Entry 5Z3U (electron microscopy, 4.31 A resolution (low resolution: residue-level contacts below are approximate; hydrogen-bond / salt-bridge calls are withheld)); this record covers chains A and I of the 11 polymer chains in the assembly.

[Chain A]
Molecule: Histone H3.2
Source organism: Xenopus laevis
UniProtKB: P84233 (H32_XENLA); residues 1-135 here correspond to UniProt positions 2-136 (UniProt number = residue number + 1)
Sequence (135 residues; numbered 1 to 135; the number before each row is that of its first residue):
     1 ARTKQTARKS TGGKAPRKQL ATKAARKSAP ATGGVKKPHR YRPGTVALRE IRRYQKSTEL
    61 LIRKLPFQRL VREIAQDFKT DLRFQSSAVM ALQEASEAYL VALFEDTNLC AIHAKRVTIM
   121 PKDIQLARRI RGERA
Disordered / not traced: 1-36, 135
Differences from the reference sequence: conflict Ala102 (Gly103 in P84233)
UniProt features mapped onto this chain:
  - modified residue: Arg2 (Asymmetric dimethylarginine), Thr3 (Phosphothreonine), Lys4 (Allysine), Gln5 (5-glutamyl dopamine), Thr6 (Phosphothreonine), Arg8 (Citrulline), Lys9 (N6,N6,N6-trimethyllysine), Ser10 (ADP-ribosylserine), Thr11 (Phosphothreonine), Lys14 (N6-(2-hydroxyisobutyryl)lysine), Arg17 (Asymmetric dimethylarginine), Lys18 (N6-(2-hydroxyisobutyryl)lysine), Lys23 (N6-(2-hydroxyisobutyryl)lysine), Arg26 (Citrulline), Lys27 (N6,N6,N6-trimethyllysine), Ser28 (ADP-ribosylserine), Lys36 (N6,N6,N6-trimethyllysine), Lys37 (N6-methyllysine), Tyr41 (Phosphotyrosine), Lys56 (N6,N6,N6-trimethyllysine) and 8 more in UniProt
  - lipidation: Cys110 (S-palmitoyl cysteine)

[Chain I]
Molecule: 167-nt DNA strand
Sequence (167 nucleotides; row label = number of the first residue in the row):
     1 ATCGAGAATC CCGGTGCCGA GGCCGCTCAA TTGGTCGTAG ACAGCTCTAG CACCGCTTAA
    61 ACGCACGTAC GCGCTGTCCC CCGCGTTTTA ACCGCCAAGG GGATTACTCC CTAGTCTCCA
   121 GGCACGTGTC AGATATATAC ATCCTGAAGC TTGTCGAGAA GTACGAT
Disordered / not traced: 1, 148-167

[How chain A and chain I interact]
Pairs across the interface - 21 pairs, chain A then chain I:
  Arg40(A) with DG83(I); DC84(I)
  Tyr41(A) with DA7(I); DA8(I); DC84(I)
  Pro43(A) with DG83(I)
  Gly44(A) with DG83(I)
  Thr45(A) with DG83(I)
  Val46(A) with DG83(I); DC84(I)
  Ala47(A) with DG83(I)
  Arg49(A) with DA8(I); DT9(I)
  Arg63(A) with DA91(I); DC92(I)
  Lys64(A) with DC92(I)
  Leu65(A) with DC92(I)
  Pro66(A) with DA91(I)
  Arg69(A) with DA91(I)
  Arg83(A) with DG100(I); DG101(I)
Other interface residues (no listed pair), chain A (16 interface residues in all): His39, Arg42
Other interface residues (no listed pair), chain I (10 interface residues in all): DC82

[Summary]
Chain A and chain I form an interface of 16 and 10 residues respectively.
Here chain A is Histone H3.2 (Xenopus laevis) and chain I is a 167-nt DNA strand. Entry 5Z3U (Structure of
Snf2-nucleosome complex at shl2 in ADP BeFx state) was determined by electron microscopy, deposited together
with 5Z3V, 5Z3L, 5Z3O, 6IY2 and 6IY3.
